PDB entry 2GPL | X-ray diffraction, 2.81 A resolution | chains R and S of the 28 polymer chains in the assembly

[Chain R]
Name: Proteasome component PUP2
From: Saccharomyces cerevisiae
Notes: EC 3.4.25.1
UniProtKB: P32379 (PSA5_YEAST); the construct lacks a stretch of the UniProt sequence and is renumbered around it, so the offset changes along the chain: 9-123 = UniProt 9-123; 125-144 = UniProt 131-150; 145-180 = UniProt 152-187; 184-202 = UniProt 191-209; 3 more segments
Sequence (242 residues; numbered 9 to 244 plus 13 insertion-coded residues; 7 numbers in that range are skipped by the numbering (no residue carries them; nothing is unmodelled there); the number before each row is that of its first residue; a row labelled like 12A-12G holds insertion residues (12A, then the next letters in order)):
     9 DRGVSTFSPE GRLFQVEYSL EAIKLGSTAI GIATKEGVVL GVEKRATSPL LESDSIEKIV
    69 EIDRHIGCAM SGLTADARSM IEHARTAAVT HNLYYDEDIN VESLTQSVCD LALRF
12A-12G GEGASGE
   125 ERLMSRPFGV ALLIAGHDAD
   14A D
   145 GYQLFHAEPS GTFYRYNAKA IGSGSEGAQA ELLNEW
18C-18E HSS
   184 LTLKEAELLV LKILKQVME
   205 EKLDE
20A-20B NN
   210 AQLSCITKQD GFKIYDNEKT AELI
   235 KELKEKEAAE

[Chain S]
Name: Proteasome component PRE5
From: Saccharomyces cerevisiae
Notes: EC 3.4.25.1
UniProtKB: P40302 (PSA1_YEAST); the construct has insertions or renumbered stretches relative to UniProt, so the offset changes along the chain: 4-60 = UniProt 2-58; 63-180 = UniProt 59-176; 183-204 = UniProt 183-204; 210-233 = UniProt 211-234
Sequence (233 residues; numbered 4 to 233 plus 10 insertion-coded residues; 7 numbers in that range are skipped by the numbering (no residue carries them; nothing is unmodelled there); the number before each row is that of its first residue; a row labelled like 18A-18F holds insertion residues (18A, then the next letters in order)):
     4 FRNNYDGDTV TFSPTGRLFQ VEYALEAIKQ GSVTVGLRSN THAVLVALKR NADELSS
    63 YQKKIIKCDE HMGLSLAGLA PDARVLSNYL RQQCNYSSLV FNRKLAVERA GHLLCDKAQK
   123 NTQSYGGRPY GVGLLIIGYD KSGAHLLEFQ PSGNVTELYG TAIGARSQGA KTYLERTL
18A-18F DTFIKI
   183 DGNPDELIKA GVEAISQSLR DE
   206 SL
 2B-2E TVDN
   210 LSIAIVGKDT PFTIYDGEAV AKYI
UniProt features mapped onto this chain:
  - modified residue: Ser16 (Phosphoserine)
  - cross-link: Lys191 (Glycyl lysine isopeptide (Lys-Gly) (interchain with G-Cter in ubiquitin))

[Chain R / chain S interface]
Contacting residue pairs (55; chain R residue first):
  Gly12C(R) - Tyr127(S)
  Gly12C(R) - Gly128(S)
  Gly12C(R) - Gly129(S)
  Ala12D(R) - Gly128(S)
  Ala12D(R) - Gly129(S)
  Ser12E(R) - Asn123(S)  hydrogen bond (backbone-side chain)
  Ser12E(R) - Ser126(S)
  Ser12E(R) - Gly129(S)
  Ser13(R) - Gly128(S)  hydrogen bond (side chain-backbone)
  Ser13(R) - Arg130(S)
  Thr14(R) - Gly10(S)
  Thr14(R) - Gln23(S)
  Phe15(R) - Gln23(S)  hydrogen bond (backbone-side chain)
  Phe15(R) - Tyr26(S)
  Phe15(R) - Ala27(S)  hydrophobic
  Phe15(R) - Arg130(S)
  Phe15(R) - Pro131(S)
  Ser16(R) - Tyr26(S)
  Pro17(R) - Arg5(S)
  Pro17(R) - Tyr26(S)  hydrophobic
  Glu18(R) - Glu29(S)
  Glu18(R) - Gln33(S)
  Gly19(R) - Tyr26(S)
  Gly19(R) - Ala30(S)
  Arg20(R) - Gln33(S)  hydrogen bond
  Leu21(R) - Arg130(S)
  Gln114(R) - Arg86(S)  hydrogen bond
  Asp118(R) - Arg86(S)  salt bridge
  Leu121(R) - Pro83(S)  hydrophobic
  Leu121(R) - Asp84(S)
  Leu121(R) - Arg130(S)
  Ser154(R) - Pro83(S)
  Gly155(R) - Pro83(S)
  Thr156(R) - Pro83(S)
  Phe157(R) - Gln64(S)
  Tyr158(R) - Arg53(S)  hydrogen bond (side chain-backbone)
  Tyr158(R) - Ala55(S)
  Tyr158(R) - Ser59(S)
  Tyr158(R) - Ser60(S)
  Tyr158(R) - Gln64(S)
  Arg159(R) - Ser59(S)
  Arg159(R) - Ser60(S)  hydrogen bond (backbone-backbone)
  Tyr160(R) - Ala55(S)
  Tyr160(R) - Asp56(S)
  Tyr160(R) - Leu58(S)
  Tyr160(R) - Ser59(S)
  Asn161(R) - Leu58(S)  hydrogen bond (backbone-backbone)
  Ala162(R) - Leu58(S)
  Lys163(R) - Asp56(S)  salt bridge
  Gln173(R) - Asp56(S)  hydrogen bond
  Gln173(R) - Leu58(S)
  Leu176(R) - Leu58(S)  hydrophobic
  Leu177(R) - Asp56(S)
  Leu177(R) - Glu57(S)
  Leu177(R) - Leu58(S)  hydrophobic
Also at the interface, not in a pair above, chain R (31 interface residues in all): Arg10, Glu110, Trp180
Also at the interface, not in a pair above, chain S (33 interface residues in all): Asp9, Asn54, Lys65, Leu81, Ala82, Lys122, Gly133

[Summary]
31 residues of chain R and 33 residues of chain S are in contact; the contacts include 9 hydrogen bonds and 2
salt bridges. Among the polar pairs are Asp118(R)-Arg86(S), Lys163(R)-Asp56(S) and Ser12E(R)-Asn123(S).
Chain R is Proteasome component PUP2 and chain S is Proteasome component PRE5, both from Saccharomyces
cerevisiae; the structure, TMC-95 based biphenyl-ether macrocycles: specific proteasome inhibitors, was
determined by X-ray diffraction.
